Entry 3BT2 (X-ray diffraction, 2.50 A resolution); this record covers chains B and U of the 5 polymer chains in the assembly.

Chain B:
Name: Vitronectin
Source organism: Homo sapiens
Notes: fragment: sometomedin-B domain
UniProt: P04004 (VTNC_HUMAN); residues 2-41 here correspond to UniProt positions 21-60 (UniProt number = residue number + 19)
Amino-acid sequence (40 residues; each row starts with the number of its first residue):
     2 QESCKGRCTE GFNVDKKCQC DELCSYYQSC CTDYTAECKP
Cystine bridges: Cys5-Cys21, Cys9-Cys39, Cys19-Cys32, Cys25-Cys31

Chain U:
Name: Urokinase plasminogen activator surface receptor
Source organism: Homo sapiens
UniProt: Q03405 (UPAR_HUMAN); residues 1-281 here correspond to UniProt positions 23-303 (UniProt number = residue number + 22)
Amino-acid sequence (283 residues; numbered 0 to 281 plus 1 insertion-coded residue; the number before each row is that of its first residue; numbering starts at 0):
     0 R
    1A S
     1 LRCMQCKTNG DCRVEECALG QDLCRTTIVR LWEEGEELEL VEKSCTHSEK TNRTLSYRTG
    61 LKITSLTEVV CGLDLCNQGN SGRAVTYSRS RYLECISCGS SDMSCERGRH QSLQCRSPEE
   121 QCLDVVTHWI QEGEEGRPKD DRHLRGCGYL PGCPGSNGFH NNDTFHFLKC CNTTKCNEGP
   181 ILELENLPQN GRQCYSCKGN STHGCSSEET FLIDCRGPMN QCLVATGTHE PKNQSYMVRG
   241 CATASMCQHA HLGDAFSMNH IDVSCCTKSG CNHPDLDVQY R
Disordered / not traced: 0, 81-86, 131-138, 249-251, 276-281
Construct notes: expression tag (0, 1A)
Cystine bridges: Cys3-Cys24, Cys6-Cys12, Cys17-Cys45, Cys71-Cys76, Cys95-Cys122, Cys98-Cys105, Cys115-Cys147, Cys153-Cys170, Cys171-Cys176, Cys194-Cys222, Cys197-Cys205, Cys215-Cys241, Cys247-Cys265, Cys266-Cys271
Covalently attached groups: N-acetylglucosamine (NAG) linked to Asn52, Asn172, Asn200
Curated features (UniProtKB/Swiss-Prot):
  - site (Cleavage): Arg83, Ala84, Arg89, Ser90
  - glycosylation (N-linked (GlcNAc...) asparagine): Asn52, Asn162, Asn172, Asn200, Asn233

Interface between chain B and chain U:
Pairs across the interface - 22 pairs, chain B then chain U:
  Phe13(B) with Arg91(U)
  Asp22(B) with Arg91(U), salt bridge
  Glu23(B) with Trp32(U)
  Leu24(B) with Trp32(U), hydrophobic; Arg58(U)
  Cys25(B) with Arg91(U)
  Ser26(B) with Trp32(U), hydrogen bond
  Tyr27(B) with Trp32(U); Ser56(U), hydrogen bond; Ile63(U); Ser65(U), hydrogen bond; Leu113(U), hydrophobic; Arg116(U), hydrogen bond
  Tyr28(B) with Ser88(U); Arg89(U); Arg91(U); Leu113(U); Gln114(U), hydrogen bond (side chain-backbone); Arg116(U)
  Gln29(B) with Ser88(U)
  Ser30(B) with Arg89(U); Arg91(U), hydrogen bond
Also at the interface, not in a pair above, chain B (11 interface residues in all): Gln20
Also at the interface, not in a pair above, chain U (16 interface residues in all): Glu34, Glu37, Tyr87, Ser90, Cys115

Summary:
Chain B and chain U form an interface of 11 and 16 residues respectively; the contacts include 6 hydrogen
bonds and 1 salt bridge. Polar pairs include Asp22(B)-Arg91(U), Ser26(B)-Trp32(U) and Tyr27(B)-Ser56(U).
N-acetylglucosamine is covalently linked to Asn52(U), Asn172(U) and Asn200(U).
Here chain B is Vitronectin and chain U is Urokinase plasminogen activator surface receptor, both from Homo
sapiens. Entry 3BT2 (Structure of urokinase receptor, urokinase and vitronectin complex) was determined by
X-ray diffraction together with 3BT1 from the same study.
